Entry 3F8Y (X-ray diffraction, 1.45 A resolution); this record covers chain A.

[Chain A]
Molecule: Dihydrofolate reductase
From: Homo sapiens
Notes: EC 1.5.1.3
UniProtKB: P00374 (DYR_HUMAN); residues 0-186 here correspond to UniProt positions 1-187 (UniProt number = residue number + 1)
Chain sequence (187 residues; row label = number of the first residue in the row; numbering starts at 0):
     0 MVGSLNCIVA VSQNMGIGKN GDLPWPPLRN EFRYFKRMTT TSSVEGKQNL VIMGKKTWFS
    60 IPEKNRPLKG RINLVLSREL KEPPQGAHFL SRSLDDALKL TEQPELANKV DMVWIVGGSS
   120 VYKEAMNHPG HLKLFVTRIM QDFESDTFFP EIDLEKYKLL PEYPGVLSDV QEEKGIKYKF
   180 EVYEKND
Unresolved in the structure: 0
Construct notes: engineered mutation Lys35 (Gln36 in P00374)
Residues lining bound ligands:
  - DH1 (2,4-diamino-5-[2-methoxy-5-(4-carboxybutyloxy)benzyl]pyrimidine): Ile7, Val8, Ala9, Leu22, Glu30, Phe31, Phe34, Lys35, Thr56, Ile60, Leu67, Arg70, Val115, Tyr121, Thr136
  - NADPH (NDP; NADPH dihydro-nicotinamide-adenine-dinucleotide phosphate): Val8, Ala9, Ile16, Gly17, Gly20, Asp21, Leu22, Trp24, Gly53, Lys54, Lys55, Thr56, Ser59, Leu75, Ser76, Arg77, Glu78, Leu79, Ser90, Arg91, Ser92, Leu93, Val115, Gly116, Gly117, Ser118, Ser119, Val120, Tyr121, Thr146

[Overview]
Ligands of chain A: compound DH1 and NADPH.
Chain A is Dihydrofolate reductase (Homo sapiens); the structure, Correlations of Human Dihydrofolate
Reductase with Structural Data for Human Active Site Mutant Enzyme Complexes, was determined by X-ray
diffraction, deposited together with 3F8Z, 3F91 and 3FS6.
